PDB entry 6QG5 | electron microscopy, 10.10 A resolution (very low resolution: no residue pairs are listed; an interface is given only as per-side residue counts) | chains B and C of the 16 polymer chains in the assembly

[Chain B]
Name: Translation initiation factor eIF-2B subunit alpha
From: Saccharomyces cerevisiae
UniProt: P14741 (EI2BA_YEAST); residue numbers follow UniProt; this construct covers 1-305
Sequence (305 residues; each row starts with the number of its first residue):
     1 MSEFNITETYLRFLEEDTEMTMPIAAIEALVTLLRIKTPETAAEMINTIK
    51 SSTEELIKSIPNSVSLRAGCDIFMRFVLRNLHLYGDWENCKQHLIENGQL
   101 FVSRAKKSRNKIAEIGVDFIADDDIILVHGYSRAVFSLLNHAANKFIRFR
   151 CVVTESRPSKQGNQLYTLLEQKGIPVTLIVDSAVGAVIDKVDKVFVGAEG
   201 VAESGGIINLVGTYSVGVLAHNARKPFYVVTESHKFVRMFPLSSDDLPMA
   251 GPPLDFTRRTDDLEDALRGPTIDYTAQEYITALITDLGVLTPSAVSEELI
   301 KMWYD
Disordered / not traced: 1-3
Curated features (UniProtKB/Swiss-Prot):
  - modified residue: Ser2 (N-acetylserine), Thr291 (Phosphothreonine)

[Chain C]
Name: Translation initiation factor eIF-2B subunit beta
From: Saccharomyces cerevisiae
UniProt: P32502 (EI2BB_YEAST); residues 1-381 here = UniProt positions 1-381
Sequence (381 residues; numbered 1 to 381; the number before each row is that of its first residue):
     1 MSSQAFTSVHPNAATSDVNVTIDTFVAKLKRRQVQGSYAIALETLQLLMR
    51 FISAARWNHVNDLIEQIRDLGNSLEKAHPTAFSCGNVIRRILAVLRDEVE
   101 EDTMSTTVTSTSVAEPLISSMFNLLQKPEQPHQNRKNSSGSSSMKTKTDY
   151 RQVAIQGIKDLIDEIKNIDEGIQQIAIDLIHDHEILLTPTPDSKTVLKFL
   201 ITARERSNRTFTVLVTEGFPNNTKNAHEFAKKLAQHNIETLVVPDSAVFA
   251 LMSRVGKVIIGTKAVFVNGGTISSNSGVSSVCECAREFRTPVFAVAGLYK
   301 LSPLYPFDVEKFVEFGGSQRILPRMDPRKRLDTVNQITDYVPPENIDIYI
   351 TNVGGFNPSFIYRIAWDNYKQIDVHLDKNKA
Disordered / not traced: 1-9, 109-112, 129-146, 377-381

[How chain B and chain C interact]
At this resolution (10 A) residue pairs are not listed: 24 residues of chain B and 24 of chain C lie at the interface.

[In short]
The chain B/chain C interface involves 24 residues from each chain.
Here chain B is Translation initiation factor eIF-2B subunit alpha and chain C is Translation initiation
factor eIF-2B subunit beta, both from Saccharomyces cerevisiae. Entry 6QG5 (Structure of eIF2B-eIF2
(phosphorylated at Ser51) complex (model C)) was determined by electron microscopy, deposited together with
6QG0, 6QG1, 6QG2, 6QG3 and 6QG6.
